7C5E - chain A; structure by X-ray diffraction, 1.75 A resolution.

# Chain A
Molecule: Kelch-like ECH-associated protein 1
Organism: Mus musculus
UniProtKB: Q9Z2X8 (KEAP1_MOUSE); residues 324-616 here = UniProt positions 324-616
Sequence (314 residues; each row starts with the number of its first residue):
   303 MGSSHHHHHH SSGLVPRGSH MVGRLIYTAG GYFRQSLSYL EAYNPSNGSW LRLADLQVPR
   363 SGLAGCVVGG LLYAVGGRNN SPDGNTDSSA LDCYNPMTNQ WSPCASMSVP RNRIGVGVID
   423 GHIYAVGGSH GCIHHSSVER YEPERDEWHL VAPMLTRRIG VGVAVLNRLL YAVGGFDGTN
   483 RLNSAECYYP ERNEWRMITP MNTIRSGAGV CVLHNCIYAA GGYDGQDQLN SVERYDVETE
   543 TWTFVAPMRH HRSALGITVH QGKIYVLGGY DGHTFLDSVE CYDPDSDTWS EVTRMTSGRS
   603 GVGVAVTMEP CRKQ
Not modelled in the structure: 303-316, 321-322, 614-616
Construct notes: initiating methionine (303); expression tag (304-323)
Small-molecule neighbours:
  - fumaric acid (FUM), molecule 1: Tyr-334, Ser-363, Asn-382, Tyr-572, Phe-577
  - fumaric acid (FUM), molecule 2: Val-369, Val-370, Gly-371, Gly-372, Gly-423
  - fumaric acid (FUM), molecule 3: Arg-415, Phe-478, Arg-483, Ser-508, Gly-509, Tyr-525, Ser-555, Ala-556

# Overview
Chain A binds 3 copies of fumaric acid.
Chain A is Kelch-like ECH-associated protein 1 (Mus musculus); the structure, Crystal structure of Keap1 in
complex with fumarate (FUM), was determined by X-ray diffraction, deposited together with 6LRZ and 7C60.
